Entry 5D4C (X-ray diffraction, 3.28 A resolution); this record covers chains A and B of the 8 polymer chains in the assembly.

Chain A (and B):
Molecule: DNA-directed RNA polymerase subunit alpha
Organism: Thermus thermophilus
Notes: EC 2.7.7.6; chain B of this document is another copy of the same molecule, construct and numbering; everything in this record applies to it too
UniProt: Q9Z9H6 (RPOA_THETH); residue numbers follow UniProt; this construct covers 1-315
Chain sequence (315 residues; numbered 1 to 315; the number before each row is that of its first residue):
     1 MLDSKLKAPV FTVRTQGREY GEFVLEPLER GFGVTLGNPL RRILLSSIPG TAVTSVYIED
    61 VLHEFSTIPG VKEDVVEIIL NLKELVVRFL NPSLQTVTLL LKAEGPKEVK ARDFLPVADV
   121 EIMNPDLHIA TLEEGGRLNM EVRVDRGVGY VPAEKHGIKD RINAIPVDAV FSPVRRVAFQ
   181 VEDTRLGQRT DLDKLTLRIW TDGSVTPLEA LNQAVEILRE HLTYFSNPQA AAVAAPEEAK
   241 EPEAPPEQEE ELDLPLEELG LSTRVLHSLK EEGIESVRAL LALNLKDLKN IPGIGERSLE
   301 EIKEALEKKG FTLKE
Disordered / not traced: 1-3, 235-315 (chain B: 1-5, 91, 229-315)

How chain A and chain B interact:
Contacting residue pairs (48):
  Ala8(A) with Tyr224(B), hydrophobic
  Pro9(A) with Tyr224(B)
  Phe11(A) with Tyr224(B); Phe225(B); Pro228(B)
  Leu25(A) with Tyr224(B)
  Gly31(A) with Arg42(B), hydrogen bond (backbone-side chain)
  Phe32(A) with Ser47(B); His221(B)
  Val34(A) with Arg42(B)
  Thr35(A) with Pro39(B); Arg42(B), hydrogen bond; Ile43(B)
  Leu36(A) with His221(B)
  Pro39(A) with Thr35(B); Pro39(B), hydrophobic
  Leu40(A) with Phe225(B), hydrophobic
  Arg42(A) with Gly31(B), hydrogen bond (side chain-backbone); Val34(B); Thr35(B), hydrogen bond
  Ile43(A) with Phe32(B), hydrophobic
  Ser47(A) with Phe32(B)
  Val215(A) with Leu222(B); Phe225(B), hydrophobic
  Ile217(A) with Phe32(B), hydrophobic
  Leu218(A) with Leu222(B), hydrophobic
  Arg219(A) with Leu222(B)
  His221(A) with Phe32(B)
  Leu222(A) with Leu218(B), hydrophobic; Arg219(B); Leu222(B), hydrophobic
  Tyr224(A) with Pro9(B), hydrophobic; Phe11(B); Leu25(B)
  Phe225(A) with Phe11(B); Leu25(B), hydrophobic; Leu40(B), hydrophobic
  Asn227(A) with Phe11(B)
  Pro228(A) with Phe11(B); Val13(B), hydrophobic
  Gln229(A) with Phe11(B), hydrogen bond (backbone-backbone); Thr12(B); Val13(B), hydrogen bond (backbone-backbone)
  Ala230(A) with Thr12(B); Val13(B)
  Ala231(A) with Val13(B), hydrogen bond (backbone-backbone); Arg14(B)
  Val233(A) with Arg14(B)
Other interface residues (no listed pair), chain A (33 interface residues in all): Lys5, Val13, Leu28, Leu197, Leu211
Other interface residues (no listed pair), chain B (30 interface residues in all): Leu28, Leu36, Leu211, Val215, Ile217, Glu220, Ser226, Asn227

In short:
The interface between chain A and chain B involves 33 residues on one side and 30 on the other; the contacts
include 7 hydrogen bonds. Polar pairs include Gly31(A)-Arg42(B), Thr35(A)-Arg42(B) and Gln229(A)-Phe11(B).
Both chains are DNA-directed RNA polymerase subunit alpha (Thermus thermophilus). Entry 5D4C (Crystal
structure of Thermus thermophilus product complex for transcription initiation with ATP and CTP) was
determined by X-ray diffraction (same publication as 5D4D and 5D4E).
